PDB entry 6KPM | X-ray diffraction, 1.80 A resolution | chain A

[Chain A]
Molecule: Chitinase
From: Cordyceps militaris CM01
UniProt: G3JPF7 (G3JPF7_CORMM); numbering as in UniProt (aligned over 20-315)
Chain sequence (303 residues; each row starts with the number of its first residue):
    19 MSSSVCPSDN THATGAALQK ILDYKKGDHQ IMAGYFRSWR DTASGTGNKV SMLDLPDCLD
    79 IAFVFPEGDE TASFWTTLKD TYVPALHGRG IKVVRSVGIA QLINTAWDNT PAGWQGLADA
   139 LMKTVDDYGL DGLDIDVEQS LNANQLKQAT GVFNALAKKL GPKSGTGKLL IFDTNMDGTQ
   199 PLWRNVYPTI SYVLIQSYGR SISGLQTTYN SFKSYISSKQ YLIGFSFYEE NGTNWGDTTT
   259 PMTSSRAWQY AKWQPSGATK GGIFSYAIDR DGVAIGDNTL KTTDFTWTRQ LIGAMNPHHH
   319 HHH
Disordered / not traced: 19-20, 316-321
Cystine bridges: C24-C76
Construct notes: initiating methionine (19); expression tag (316-321)
Ligand contacts: alpha-L-fucopyranose (FUC): E156, N193, Q214, S215, Y216, R218, W253
Reported in the primary citation:
  - conformationally variable residues (side-chain flip): E156
  - specificity-determining residues: N193, Y216, R218, W253 (by similarity / conservation)
  - mutagenesis - D154N/E156Q, E156Q, Y216A, R218A, W253A: decreased catalytic activity
  - mutagenesis - N193A: increased catalytic activity
  - mutagenesis - R218A (2.3-fold): increased catalytic activity on PA-sialobiantennary

[In short]
Bound to chain A: alpha-L-fucopyranose. The paper reports that D154N/E156Q, E156Q and Y216A, among others,
reduce catalytic activity; specificity determinants N193, Y216 and R218 among others; 6 substitutions were
tested in all.
Chain A is Chitinase (Cordyceps militaris CM01); the structure, Crystal Structure of
endo-beta-N-acetylglucosaminidase from Cordyceps militaris in complex with L-fucose, was determined by X-ray
diffraction (same publication as 6KPL, 6KPN and 6KPO).
